8VX1 - chains A and C of the 3 polymer chains in the assembly; structure by electron microscopy, 3.40 A resolution.

[Chain A]
Protein: ATP-dependent DNA/RNA helicase DHX36
Organism: Bos taurus
Notes: EC 3.6.4.12, 3.6.4.13
UniProt: Q05B79 (DHX36_BOVIN); numbering as in UniProt (aligned over 48-1010)
Chain sequence (972 residues; row label = number of the first residue in the row):
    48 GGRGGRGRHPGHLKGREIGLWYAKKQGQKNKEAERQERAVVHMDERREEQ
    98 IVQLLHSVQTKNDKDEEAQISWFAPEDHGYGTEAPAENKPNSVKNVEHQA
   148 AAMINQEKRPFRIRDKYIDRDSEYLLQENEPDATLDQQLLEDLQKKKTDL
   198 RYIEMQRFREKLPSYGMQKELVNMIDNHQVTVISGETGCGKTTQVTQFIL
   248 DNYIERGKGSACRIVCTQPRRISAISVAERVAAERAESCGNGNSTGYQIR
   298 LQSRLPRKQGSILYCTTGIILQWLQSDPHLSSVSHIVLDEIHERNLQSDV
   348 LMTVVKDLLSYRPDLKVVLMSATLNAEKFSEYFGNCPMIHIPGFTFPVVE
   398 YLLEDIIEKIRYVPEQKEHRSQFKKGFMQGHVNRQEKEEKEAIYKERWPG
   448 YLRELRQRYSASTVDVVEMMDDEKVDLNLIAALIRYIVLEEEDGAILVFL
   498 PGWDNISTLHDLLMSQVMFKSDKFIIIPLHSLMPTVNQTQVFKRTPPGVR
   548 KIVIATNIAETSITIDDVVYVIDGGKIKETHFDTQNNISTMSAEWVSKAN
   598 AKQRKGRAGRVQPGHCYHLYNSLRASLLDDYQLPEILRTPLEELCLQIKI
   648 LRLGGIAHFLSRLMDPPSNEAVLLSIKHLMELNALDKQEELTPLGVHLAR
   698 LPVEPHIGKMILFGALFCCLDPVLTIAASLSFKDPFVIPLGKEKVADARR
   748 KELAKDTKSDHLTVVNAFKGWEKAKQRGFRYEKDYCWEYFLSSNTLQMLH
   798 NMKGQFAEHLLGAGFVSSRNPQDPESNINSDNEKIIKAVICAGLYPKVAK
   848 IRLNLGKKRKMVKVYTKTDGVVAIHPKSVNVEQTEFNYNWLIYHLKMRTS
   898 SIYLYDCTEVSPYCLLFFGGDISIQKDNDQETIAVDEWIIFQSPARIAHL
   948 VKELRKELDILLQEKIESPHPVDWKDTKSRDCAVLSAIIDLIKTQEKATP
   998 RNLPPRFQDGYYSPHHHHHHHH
Unresolved in the structure: 48-59, 106-179, 995-1019
Sequence notes: engineered mutation Ala147 (Glu in Q05B79), Ala148 (Lys in Q05B79), Ala149 (Lys in Q05B79); expression tag (1011-1019)
UniProt features mapped onto this chain:
  - region: His56 to Lys78 (DSM (DHX36-specific motif)), Asn851 to Tyr862 (Necessary for interaction with single-stranded DNA at the 3'-end of the G4-DNA structure), His872 to Tyr902 (Necessary for interaction with single-stranded DNA at the 3'-end of the G4-DNA structure)
  - motif: Asp336 to His339 (DEAH box), Asp519 to Met530 (Nuclear localization signal)
  - binding site (ATP): Gly235 to Thr240, Ser559, Arg604 to Arg607
  - binding site (Mg(2+)): Glu337, His339
  - modified residue: Lys949 (N6-acetyllysine), Ser965 (Phosphoserine)
  - mutagenesis: Arg63 (R63A: Decreases G4-DNA-binding; when associated with A-65), Ile65 (I65A: Decreases G4-DNA-binding; when associated with A-63), Tyr69 (Y69A: Decreases strongly G4-DNA-binding), Lys76 (K76G: Decreases G4-DNA-binding; when associated with G-77 and G-78), Asn77 (N77G: Decreases G4-DNA-binding; when associated with G-76 and G-78), Lys78 (K78G: Decreases G4-DNA-binding; when associated with G-76 and G-77)

[Chain C]
Molecule: 29-nt DNA strand
Sequence (29 nucleotides; each row starts with the number of its first residue):
     1 AGGGTGGGTAGGGTGGGTTTGTTTTTTTT
Unresolved in the structure: 28-29

[Interface between chain A and chain C]
Residue-residue contacts (48; chain A residue first):
  Arg267(A) with DT23(C), phosphate contact; DT24(C), phosphate contact
  Arg268(A) with DT24(C), hydrogen bond to the phosphate; DT25(C), salt bridge to the phosphate
  Gln295(A) with DT27(C), phosphate contact
  Arg297(A) with DT25(C), base contact; DT26(C), salt bridge to the phosphate
  Thr313(A) with DT24(C), phosphate contact; DT25(C), hydrogen bond to the phosphate
  Gly315(A) with DT25(C), sugar contact
  Ile316(A) with DT25(C), sugar contact; DT26(C), phosphate contact
  Gln319(A) with DT25(C), phosphate contact; DT26(C), base contact
  Trp320(A) with DT26(C), sugar contact
  Gln322(A) with DT26(C), base contact
  Ser323(A) with DT26(C), hydrogen bond to the base
  Gln344(A) with DT24(C), hydrogen bond to the base
  Gln419(A) with DT14(C), phosphate contact
  Phe420(A) with DT14(C), phosphate contact
  Lys421(A) with DT14(C), phosphate contact
  Gly499(A) with DG21(C), phosphate contact
  Trp500(A) with DT20(C), stacking on the base; DG21(C), hydrogen bond to the phosphate
  His527(A) with DG21(C), salt bridge to the phosphate; DT22(C), salt bridge to the phosphate
  Ser528(A) with DT22(C), hydrogen bond to the phosphate
  Leu529(A) with DT20(C), base contact
  Thr553(A) with DG21(C), phosphate contact; DT22(C), hydrogen bond to the phosphate
  Asn554(A) with DG21(C), hydrogen bond to the base
  Ile555(A) with DT22(C), sugar contact
  Lys575(A) with DG21(C), salt bridge to the phosphate
  Thr577(A) with DG21(C), hydrogen bond to the base
  Met588(A) with DG21(C), base contact
  Pro699(A) with DT25(C), base contact
  Phe729(A) with DT24(C), base contact
  Gln802(A) with DT26(C), hydrogen bond to the phosphate
  Glu805(A) with DT27(C), base contact
  His872(A) with DT19(C), hydrogen bond to the phosphate; DT20(C), salt bridge to the phosphate
  Pro873(A) with DT18(C), base contact; DT19(C), sugar contact
  Thr896(A) with DT20(C), hydrogen bond to the phosphate
  Ser897(A) with DA1(C), base contact
  Ser898(A) with DA1(C), base contact
  Tyr900(A) with DT19(C), sugar contact
  Tyr902(A) with DT20(C), hydrogen bond to the phosphate
Other interface residues (no listed pair), chain A (51 interface residues in all): Pro266, Ile269, Ile296, Gly423, Pro498, Asp501, Thr558, Ile574, Gln629, Arg635, Ser728, Ile735, Lys860, Lys874
Other interface residues (no listed pair), chain C (14 interface residues in all): DG2, DG16

[Summary]
51 residues of chain A face 14 of chain C across their interface, with 13 hydrogen bonds, 6 salt bridges and 1
aromatic stacking contact. Among the polar pairs are Ser323(A)-DT26(C), Gln344(A)-DT24(C) and
Asn554(A)-DG21(C).
Here chain A is ATP-dependent DNA/RNA helicase DHX36 (Bos taurus) and chain C is a 29-nt DNA strand. Entry
8VX1 (Cryo-EM Structure of DHX36 bound to the cMyc DNA G-quadruplex, Class 2) was determined by electron
microscopy.
